PDB entry 6K2Y | X-ray diffraction, 1.57 A resolution | chains A and B

== Chain A (and B) ==
Molecule: Placental protein 13-like
Source organism: Homo sapiens
Notes: chain B of this document is another copy of the same molecule, construct and numbering; everything in this record applies to it too
UniProtKB: Q8TCE9 (PPL13_HUMAN); residues 4-142 here correspond to UniProt positions 1-139 (UniProt number = residue number - 3)
Chain sequence (142 residues; numbered 1 to 142; the number before each row is that of its first residue):
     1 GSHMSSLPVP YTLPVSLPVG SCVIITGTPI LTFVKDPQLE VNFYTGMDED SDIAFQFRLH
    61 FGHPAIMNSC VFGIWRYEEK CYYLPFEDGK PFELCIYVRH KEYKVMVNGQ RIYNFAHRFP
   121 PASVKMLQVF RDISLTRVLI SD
Not modelled in the structure: 1-4 (chain B: 1-5)
Disulfides: C22-C95
Construct notes: expression tag (1-3)

== How chain A and chain B interact ==
Pairs across the interface (92; chain A residue first):
  D52(A) - C70(B)
  D52(A) - V71(B)
  D52(A) - F72(B)  hydrogen bond (side chain-backbone)
  D52(A) - G73(B)
  I53(A) - S69(B)
  I53(A) - C70(B)  hydrogen bond (backbone-backbone)
  I53(A) - W75(B)  hydrophobic
  A54(A) - S69(B)
  F55(A) - M67(B)  hydrophobic
  F55(A) - N68(B)
  Q56(A) - I66(B)
  Q56(A) - M67(B)
  Q56(A) - N68(B)  hydrogen bond (backbone-backbone)
  Q56(A) - W75(B)
  F57(A) - A65(B)  hydrophobic
  F57(A) - I66(B)
  F57(A) - M67(B)  hydrophobic
  R58(A) - A65(B)
  R58(A) - I66(B)  hydrogen bond (backbone-backbone)
  R58(A) - E78(B)  salt bridge
  L59(A) - P64(B)
  H60(A) - H63(B)
  H60(A) - P64(B)  hydrogen bond (backbone-backbone)
  H60(A) - I66(B)
  F61(A) - H63(B)  hydrogen bond (backbone-side chain)
  G62(A) - H63(B)
  G62(A) - P64(B)
  H63(A) - H60(B)
  H63(A) - F61(B)  hydrogen bond (side chain-backbone)
  H63(A) - G62(B)
  H63(A) - H63(B)  hydrogen bond
  P64(A) - R58(B)
  P64(A) - L59(B)
  P64(A) - H60(B)  hydrogen bond (backbone-backbone)
  P64(A) - G62(B)
  P64(A) - P64(B)
  A65(A) - F57(B)  hydrophobic
  A65(A) - R58(B)
  A65(A) - L59(B)  hydrophobic
  I66(A) - Q56(B)
  I66(A) - F57(B)
  I66(A) - R58(B)  hydrogen bond (backbone-backbone)
  I66(A) - H60(B)
  M67(A) - F55(B)  hydrophobic
  M67(A) - Q56(B)
  M67(A) - F57(B)  hydrophobic
  M67(A) - Y113(B)  hydrophobic
  M67(A) - F115(B)  hydrophobic
  N68(A) - F55(B)
  N68(A) - Q56(B)  hydrogen bond (backbone-backbone)
  N68(A) - F115(B)
  N68(A) - R118(B)
  S69(A) - I53(B)
  S69(A) - A54(B)
  S69(A) - R118(B)  hydrogen bond
  C70(A) - D52(B)
  C70(A) - I53(B)  hydrogen bond (backbone-backbone)
  V71(A) - D52(B)
  V71(A) - F119(B)  hydrophobic
  F72(A) - D52(B)  hydrogen bond (backbone-side chain)
  W75(A) - I53(B)  hydrophobic
  W75(A) - Q56(B)
  R76(A) - R118(B)
  Y77(A) - R118(B)  hydrogen bond (backbone-side chain)
  E79(A) - Y113(B)  hydrogen bond
  E79(A) - F115(B)
  E79(A) - R118(B)  salt bridge
  C81(A) - I112(B)
  C81(A) - Y113(B)  hydrophobic
  Y83(A) - V107(B)
  Y83(A) - N108(B)  hydrogen bond
  Y83(A) - Q110(B)
  Y83(A) - I112(B)  hydrophobic
  L84(A) - Q110(B)
  P85(A) - Q110(B)
  V107(A) - Y83(B)
  N108(A) - Y83(B)  hydrogen bond
  Q110(A) - Y83(B)
  Q110(A) - L84(B)  hydrogen bond (side chain-backbone)
  I112(A) - C81(B)
  I112(A) - Y83(B)  hydrophobic
  Y113(A) - M67(B)  hydrophobic
  Y113(A) - E79(B)  hydrogen bond
  Y113(A) - C81(B)  hydrophobic
  F115(A) - M67(B)  hydrophobic
  F115(A) - E79(B)
  R118(A) - N68(B)
  R118(A) - S69(B)  hydrogen bond
  R118(A) - R76(B)
  R118(A) - Y77(B)  hydrogen bond (side chain-backbone)
  R118(A) - E79(B)  salt bridge
  F119(A) - V71(B)  hydrophobic
Other interface residues (no listed pair), chain A (43 interface residues in all): N42, G73, K80, Y82, E87, V105
Other interface residues (no listed pair), chain B (44 interface residues in all): N42, K80, Y82, P85, V105, N114

== Overview ==
43 residues of chain A face 44 of chain B across their interface; the contacts include 22 hydrogen bonds and 3
salt bridges. Among the polar pairs are R58(A)-E78(B), E79(A)-R118(B) and D52(A)-F72(B).
Chain A and chain B are both Placental protein 13-like (Homo sapiens); the structure, Human Galectin-14, was
determined by X-ray diffraction, deposited together with 6K2Z.
